PDB entry 1RMU | X-ray diffraction, 3.00 A resolution | chains 2 and 4 of the 4 polymer chains in the assembly

[Chain 2]
Name: Human rhinovirus 14 coat protein (subunit VP2)
Organism: Human rhinovirus 14
Reference sequence: P03303 (POLG_HRV14); residues 1-262 here correspond to UniProt positions 69-330 (UniProt number = residue number + 68)
Chain sequence (262 residues; each row starts with the number of its first residue):
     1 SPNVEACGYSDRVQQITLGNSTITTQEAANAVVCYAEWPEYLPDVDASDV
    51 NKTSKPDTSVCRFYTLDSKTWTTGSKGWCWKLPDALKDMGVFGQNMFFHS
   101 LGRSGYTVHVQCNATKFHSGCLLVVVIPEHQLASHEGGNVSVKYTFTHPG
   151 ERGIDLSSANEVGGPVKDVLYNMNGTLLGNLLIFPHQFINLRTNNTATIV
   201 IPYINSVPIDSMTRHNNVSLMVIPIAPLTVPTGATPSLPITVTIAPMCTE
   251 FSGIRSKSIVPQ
Unresolved in the structure: 1-7
Differences from the reference sequence: conflict Leu170 (Ile239 in P03303)

[Chain 4]
Name: Human rhinovirus 14 coat protein (subunit VP4)
Organism: Human rhinovirus 14
Reference sequence: P03303 (POLG_HRV14); numbering as in UniProt (aligned over 1-68)
Chain sequence (68 residues; row label = number of the first residue in the row):
     1 GAQVSTQKSGSHENQNILTNGSNQTFTVINYYKDAASTSSAGQSLSMDPS
    51 KFTEPVKDLMLKGAPALN
Unresolved in the structure: 1-28

[Interface between chain 2 and chain 4]
Residue-residue contacts (22):
  Ser10(2) - Asn68(4)  hydrogen bond (side chain-backbone)
  Asp11(2) - Asp58(4)
  Asp11(2) - Ala66(4)
  Asp11(2) - Asn68(4)  hydrogen bond (backbone-side chain)
  Arg12(2) - Leu67(4)
  Arg12(2) - Asn68(4)  hydrogen bond (side chain-backbone)
  Gln14(2) - Asp58(4)
  Ala29(2) - Leu67(4)  hydrophobic
  Asn30(2) - Val56(4)
  Asn30(2) - Lys57(4)
  Asn30(2) - Asp58(4)
  Asn30(2) - Met60(4)
  Ala31(2) - Pro55(4)
  Ala31(2) - Val56(4)
  Ala31(2) - Lys57(4)  hydrogen bond (backbone-backbone)
  Val32(2) - Pro55(4)
  Val33(2) - Pro55(4)  hydrogen bond (backbone-backbone)
  Val33(2) - Lys57(4)
  Tyr35(2) - Lys51(4)
  Tyr35(2) - Phe52(4)  hydrophobic
  Trp38(2) - Lys57(4)
  Thr193(2) - Leu67(4)
Interface residues without a listed pair, chain 2 (15 interface residues in all): Tyr9, Ala28, Ala36

[Summary]
The interface between chain 2 and chain 4 involves 15 residues on one side and 10 on the other, with 5
hydrogen bonds. Polar pairs include Ser10(2)-Asn68(4), Asp11(2)-Asn68(4) and Arg12(2)-Asn68(4).
Here chain 2 is Human rhinovirus 14 coat protein (subunit VP2) and chain 4 is Human rhinovirus 14 coat protein
(subunit VP4), both from Human rhinovirus 14. Entry 1RMU (Three-dimensional structures of drug-resistant
mutants of human rhinovirus 14) was determined by X-ray diffraction (same publication as 2RMU).
